2YIU - chains A and B of the 6 polymer chains in the assembly; structure by X-ray diffraction, 2.70 A resolution.

# Chain A
Name: Cytochrome B
Source organism: Paracoccus denitrificans
Notes: EC 1.10.2.2
UniProt: P05418 (CYB_PARDE); residue numbers follow UniProt; this construct covers 1-440
Amino-acid sequence (450 residues; row label = number of the first residue in the row):
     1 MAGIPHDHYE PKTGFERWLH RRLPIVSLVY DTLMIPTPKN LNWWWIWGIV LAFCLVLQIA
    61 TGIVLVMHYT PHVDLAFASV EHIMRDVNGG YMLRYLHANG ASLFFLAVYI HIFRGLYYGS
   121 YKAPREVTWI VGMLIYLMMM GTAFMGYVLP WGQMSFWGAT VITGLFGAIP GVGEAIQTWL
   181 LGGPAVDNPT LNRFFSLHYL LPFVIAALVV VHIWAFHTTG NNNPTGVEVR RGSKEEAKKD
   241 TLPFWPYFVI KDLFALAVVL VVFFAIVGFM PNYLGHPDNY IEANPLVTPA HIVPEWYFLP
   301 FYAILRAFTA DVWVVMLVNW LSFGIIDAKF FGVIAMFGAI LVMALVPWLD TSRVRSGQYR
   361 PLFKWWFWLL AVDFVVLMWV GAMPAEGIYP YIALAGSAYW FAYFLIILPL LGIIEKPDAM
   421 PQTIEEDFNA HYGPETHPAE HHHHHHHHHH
Disordered / not traced: 1-2, 431-450
Construct notes: expression tag (441-450)
Swiss-Prot annotation at these positions:
  - binding site (heme b): His97, His111, His198, His212
Bound ions: heme Fe site 1: His97, His198; heme Fe site 2: His111, His212
Residues lining bound ligands:
  - heme (HEM), molecule 1: Trp45, Trp47, Gly48, Ile49, Leu51, Ala52, Phe104, Val108, His111, Ile112, Arg114, Ser120, Tyr121, Arg125, Thr128, Trp129, Gly132, Met133, Ile135, Tyr136, Met139, Ile205, Val209, His212, Phe216, Thr219, Gly220, Asn221, Asn222
  - heme (HEM), molecule 2: Leu55, Gln58, Ile59, Gly62, Ile63, Leu65, Val66, Tyr69, Val80, Arg94, His97, Ala98, Ala101, Phe104, Thr142, Ala143, Gly146, Tyr147, Leu149, Pro150, His198, Tyr199, Pro202, Ile205, Tyr297
  - stigmatellin a (SMA): Leu137, Met140, Gly141, Phe144, Met145, Met154, Gly158, Val161, Ile162, Phe166, Leu180, Phe194, Ile292, Pro294, Glu295, Phe298, Phe301, Tyr302, Leu305, Met336, Phe337, Ile340
What the authors report for this chain:
  - heme coordination: His97, His111, His198, His212
  - binding site for stigmatellin a: Met154, Gly158, Val161, Ile162, Ile292, Pro294, Glu295, Phe298, Tyr302, Met336
  - mutagenesis - Y147F, E295Q (5 fold): decreased binding to stigmatellin a (citing earlier work)
  - mutagenesis - E295Q: decreased catalytic activity (citing earlier work)
  - binding site for stigmatellin a: Tyr147 (proposed by the authors, not directly observed)

# Chain B
Name: Cytochrome C1, heme protein
Source organism: Paracoccus denitrificans
Notes: EC 1.10.2.2
UniProt: P13627 (CY1_PARDE); the construct lacks a stretch of the UniProt sequence, so the offset changes along the chain: 25-38 = UniProt 25-38; 39-287 = UniProt 202-450
Amino-acid sequence (263 residues; each row starts with the number of its first residue):
    25 QDASTAPGTT APAGAAQEAG DSHAAAHIED ISFSFEGPFG KFDQHQLQRG LQVYTEVCSA
    85 CHGLRYVPLR TLADEGGPQL PEDQVRAYAA NFDITDPETE EDRPRVPTDH FPTVSGEGMG
   145 PDLSLMAKAR AGFHGPYGTG LSQLFNGIGG PEYIHAVLTG YDGEEKEEAG AVLYHNAAFA
   205 GNWIQMAAPL SDDQVTYEDG TPATVDQMAT DVAAFLMWTA EPKMMDRKQV GFVSVIFLIV
   265 LAALLYLTNK KLWQPIKHPR KPE
Disordered / not traced: 25-53, 155-171, 191-195, 282-287
Swiss-Prot annotation at these positions:
  - binding site (heme c): Cys82, Cys85, His86, Met210
Covalent attachments: heme c (HEC) linked to Cys82, Cys85
Bound ions: heme c Fe: His86, Met210
Residues lining bound ligands: heme c (HEC): Val77, Val81, His86, Gly142, Met143, Gly144, Pro145, Leu147, Met150, Arg154, Tyr177, Ile178, Leu182, Phe203, Ile208, Gln209, Met210, Pro213, Leu214, Val236, Leu240
What the authors report for this chain:
  - binding site for heme c: Cys82, Cys85, Arg154
  - heme c coordination: His86, Met210

# Chain A / chain B interface
Residue-residue contacts (64):
  Lys39(A) with Trp277(B); Ile280(B)
  Phe77(A) with Tyr90(B); Leu149(B), hydrophobic
  Ala78(A) with Tyr90(B), hydrophobic
  Glu81(A) with Tyr90(B); Leu149(B)
  Arg85(A) with Tyr90(B), hydrogen bond (side chain-backbone); Val91(B); Thr243(B), hydrogen bond (side chain-backbone); Pro246(B); Lys247(B)
  Asp86(A) with Arg94(B), salt bridge
  Tyr91(A) with Lys247(B); Asp250(B); Arg251(B); Val254(B)
  Met92(A) with Val254(B), hydrophobic
  Tyr95(A) with Lys152(B), hydrogen bond; Glu245(B), hydrogen bond; Arg251(B)
  Leu242(A) with Trp277(B), hydrophobic; Ile280(B), hydrophobic
  Pro246(A) with Leu276(B)
  Tyr247(A) with Asn273(B); Leu276(B); Trp277(B), hydrogen bond (backbone-side chain); Ile280(B)
  Phe248(A) with Trp277(B), hydrophobic
  Ile250(A) with Thr272(B); Asn273(B); Leu276(B), hydrophobic
  Lys251(A) with Asn273(B), hydrogen bond (backbone-side chain)
  Leu253(A) with Leu269(B)
  Phe254(A) with Ala266(B); Leu269(B), hydrophobic; Tyr270(B), hydrophobic
  Ala257(A) with Ala266(B), hydrophobic; Leu269(B), hydrophobic
  Leu260(A) with Leu262(B)
  Val261(A) with Leu262(B), hydrophobic; Ile263(B), hydrophobic
  Phe264(A) with Ser258(B); Leu262(B), hydrophobic
  Ala265(A) with Val259(B)
  Val267(A) with Arg251(B)
  Gly268(A) with Arg251(B), hydrogen bond (backbone-side chain)
  Phe269(A) with Pro62(B); Lys252(B); Phe256(B)
  Pro271(A) with Arg251(B)
  Asn272(A) with Lys152(B); Ile172(B)
  Tyr273(A) with Ile172(B), hydrophobic
  Pro277(A) with Lys152(B); Ala153(B); Arg154(B); Ile172(B), hydrophobic
  Tyr280(A) with Leu149(B); Lys152(B), hydrogen bond; Ala153(B), hydrophobic
  Glu282(A) with Tyr90(B), hydrogen bond
  Phe428(A) with Trp277(B), hydrophobic; Ile280(B)
Interface residues without a listed pair, chain A (35 interface residues in all): Met84, Val258, Ile281
Interface residues without a listed pair, chain B (36 interface residues in all): Arg89, Pro92, Ser148, Ala244, Gly255, Lys281

# Summary
35 residues of chain A and 36 residues of chain B are in contact; the contacts include 9 hydrogen bonds and 1
salt bridge. Polar pairs include Asp86(A)-Arg94(B), Arg85(A)-Tyr90(B) and Arg85(A)-Thr243(B). From the paper:
a binding site for stigmatellin a at Met154(A), Gly158(A) and Val161(A) among others; Y147F and E295Q of chain
A reduce binding to stigmatellin a.
Here chain A is Cytochrome B and chain B is Cytochrome C1, heme protein, both from Paracoccus denitrificans.
Entry 2YIU (X-ray structure of the dimeric cytochrome BC1 complex from the soil bacterium paracoccus
denitrificans at 2.7 ...) was determined by X-ray diffraction.
